PDB entry 7TK5 | electron microscopy, 7.80 A resolution (low resolution: residue-level contacts below are approximate; hydrogen-bond / salt-bridge calls are withheld) | chains A and O of the 27 polymer chains in the assembly

Chain A:
Protein: ATP synthase subunit alpha
Organism: Saccharomyces cerevisiae
Reference sequence: P07251 (ATPA_YEAST); residues 1-510 here correspond to UniProt positions 36-545 (UniProt number = residue number + 35)
Amino-acid sequence (510 residues; numbered 1 to 510; the number before each row is that of its first residue):
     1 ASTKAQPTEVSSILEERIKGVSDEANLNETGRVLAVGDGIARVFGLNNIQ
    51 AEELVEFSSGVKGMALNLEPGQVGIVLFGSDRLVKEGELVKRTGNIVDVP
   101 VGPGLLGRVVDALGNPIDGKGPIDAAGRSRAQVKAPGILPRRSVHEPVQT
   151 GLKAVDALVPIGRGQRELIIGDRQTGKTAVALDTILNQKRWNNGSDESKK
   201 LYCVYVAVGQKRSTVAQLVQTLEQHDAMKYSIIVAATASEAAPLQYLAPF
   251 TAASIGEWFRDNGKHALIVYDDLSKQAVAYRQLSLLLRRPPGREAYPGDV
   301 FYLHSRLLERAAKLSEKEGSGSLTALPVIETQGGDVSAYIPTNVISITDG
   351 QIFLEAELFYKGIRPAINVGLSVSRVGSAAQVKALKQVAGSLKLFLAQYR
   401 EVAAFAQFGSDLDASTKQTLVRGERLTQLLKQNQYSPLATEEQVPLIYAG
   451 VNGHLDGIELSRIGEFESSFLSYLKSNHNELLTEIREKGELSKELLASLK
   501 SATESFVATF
Not modelled in the structure: 1-8, 408-409, 510
UniProt features mapped onto this chain:
  - binding site (ATP): Gly171 to Thr178
  - site: Ser372 (Required for activity)
  - modified residue (Phosphoserine): Ser22, Ser143

Chain O:
Protein: ATP synthase subunit 5
Organism: Saccharomyces cerevisiae
Reference sequence: P09457 (ATPO_YEAST); residues 1-195 here correspond to UniProt positions 18-212 (UniProt number = residue number + 17)
Amino-acid sequence (195 residues; row label = number of the first residue in the row):
     1 ASKAAAPPPVRLFGVEGTYATALYQAAAKNSSIDAAFQSLQKVESTVKKN
    51 PKLGHLLLNPALSLKDRNSVIDAIVETHKNLDGYVVNLLKVLSENNRLGC
   101 FEKIASDFGVLNDAHNGLLKGTVTSAEPLDPKSFKRIEKALSASKLVGQG
   151 KSLKLENVVKPEIKGGLIVELGDKTVDLSISTKIQKLNKVLEDSI
Not modelled in the structure: 1-6, 194-195

Chain A / chain O interface:
Contacting residue pairs (6):
  Asn26(A) - Thr175(O)
  Leu27(A) - Lys174(O)
  Leu27(A) - Thr175(O)
  Asn28(A) - Asp173(O)
  Glu29(A) - Asp173(O)
  Thr30(A) - Asp173(O)
Also at the interface, not in a pair above, chain A (6 interface residues in all): Ala25
Also at the interface, not in a pair above, chain O (4 interface residues in all): Val176

Summary:
6 residues of chain A and 4 residues of chain O are in contact. Curated annotation (UniProt) lists 8
ATP-binding residues on chain A.
Here chain A is ATP synthase subunit alpha and chain O is ATP synthase subunit 5, both from Saccharomyces
cerevisiae. Entry 7TK5 (Yeast ATP synthase State 1binding(d) with 10 mM ATP backbone model) was determined by
electron microscopy, deposited together with 7TJS, 7TJT, 7TJU, 7TJV, 7TJW, 7TJX and 30 further entries.
